PDB entry 6SCL | electron microscopy, 3.00 A resolution | chains A and B of the 3 polymer chains in the assembly

[Chain A (and B)]
Protein: Coat protein
Organism: Barley yellow dwarf virus
Notes: chain B of this document is another copy of the same molecule, construct and numbering; everything in this record applies to it too
UniProtKB: O56812 (O56812_9LUTE); residue numbers follow UniProt; this construct covers 1-200
Chain sequence (200 residues; each row starts with the number of its first residue):
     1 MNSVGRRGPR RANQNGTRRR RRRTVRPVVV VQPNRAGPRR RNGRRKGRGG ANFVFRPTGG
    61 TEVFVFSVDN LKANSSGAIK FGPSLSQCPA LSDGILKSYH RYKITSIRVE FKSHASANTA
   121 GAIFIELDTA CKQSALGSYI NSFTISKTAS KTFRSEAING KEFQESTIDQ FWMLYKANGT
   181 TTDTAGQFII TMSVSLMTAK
Disordered / not traced: 1-60
Sequence notes: conflict Phe53 (Pro in O56812), Asn118 (Thr in O56812), Thr152 (Val in O56812), Phe163 (Ser in O56812), Met197 (Ile in O56812)

[Interface between chain A and chain B]
Pairs across the interface - 14 pairs, chain A then chain B:
  Glu126(A) with His100(B), salt bridge
  Leu127(A) with His100(B), hydrogen bond (backbone-side chain)
  Thr129(A) with Arg101(B), hydrogen bond; Glu165(B), hydrogen bond
  Ala130(A) with Glu165(B)
  Ser138(A) with Lys200(B), hydrogen bond (side chain-backbone)
  Ile140(A) with Lys200(B)
  Glu156(A) with Arg101(B), hydrogen bond (backbone-side chain); Phe163(B); Met197(B)
  Ala157(A) with Arg101(B); Thr198(B)
  Asn159(A) with Arg101(B), hydrogen bond
  Glu162(A) with Glu162(B)
Interface residues without a listed pair, chain A (11 interface residues in all): Lys161

[In short]
11 residues of chain A and 8 residues of chain B are in contact; the contacts include 6 hydrogen bonds and 1
salt bridge. Polar contacts include Glu126(A)-His100(B), Leu127(A)-His100(B) and Thr129(A)-Arg101(B).
Chain A and chain B are both Coat protein (Barley yellow dwarf virus); the structure, Cryo-EM Structure of
Barley Yellow Dwarf Virus VLP, was determined by electron microscopy (same publication as 6SCO).
